8WHJ - chain A; structure by X-ray diffraction, 1.40 A resolution.

Chain A:
Molecule: CLIP-associating protein 2, Pleckstrin homology-like domain family B member 2
Organism: Homo sapiens
Reference sequence: chimeric construct of O75122, Q86SQ0: residues 1251-1710 from O75122 (CLAP2_HUMAN) positions 1053-1282 (offset varies); residues 1719-1738 from Q86SQ0 positions 719-738 (UniProt number = residue number - 1000)
Amino-acid sequence (264 residues; each row starts with the number of its first residue; note: 230 numbers in that range are skipped by the numbering (no residue carries them; nothing is unmodelled there)):
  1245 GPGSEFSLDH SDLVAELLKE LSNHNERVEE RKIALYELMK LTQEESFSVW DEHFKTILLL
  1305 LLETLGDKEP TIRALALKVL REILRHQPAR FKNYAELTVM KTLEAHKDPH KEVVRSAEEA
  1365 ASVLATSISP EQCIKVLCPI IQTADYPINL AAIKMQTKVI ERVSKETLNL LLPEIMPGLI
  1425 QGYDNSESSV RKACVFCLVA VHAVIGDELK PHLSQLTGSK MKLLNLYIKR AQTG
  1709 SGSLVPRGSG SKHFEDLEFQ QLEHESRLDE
Disordered / not traced: 1245-1255, 1709-1716, 1737-1738
Differences from the reference sequence: expression tag (1245-1250); linker (1711-1718)
What the authors report for this chain:
  - mutagenesis - R1435E, L1467E: decreased localization
  - mutagenesis - L1467E: abolished binding to JAKMIP1
  - mutagenesis - L1467E: abolished binding to CENP-J
  - mutagenesis - L1467E: abolished localization to ELKS1 condensate

Summary:
From the paper: R1435E and L1467E reduce localization; L1467E abolishes binding to JAKMIP1.
Chain A is CLIP-associating protein 2, Pleckstrin homology-like domain family B member 2 (Homo sapiens); the
structure, Crystal structure of CLASP2 TOG4 fused with LL5beta, was determined by X-ray diffraction together
with 8WHH, 8WHI, 8WHK, 8WHL and 8WHM from the same study.
